8CEA - chains A and B of the 6 polymer chains in the assembly; structure by electron microscopy, 3.94 A resolution.

# Chain A
Name: Cytochrome c biogenesis ATP-binding export protein CcmA
Source organism: Escherichia coli K-12
Notes: EC 7.6.2.5
UniProtKB: P33931 (CCMA_ECOLI); residues 1-207 here = UniProt positions 1-207
Sequence (218 residues; each row starts with the number of its first residue; numbers below 1 keep their minus sign (Met-10 is residue -10)):
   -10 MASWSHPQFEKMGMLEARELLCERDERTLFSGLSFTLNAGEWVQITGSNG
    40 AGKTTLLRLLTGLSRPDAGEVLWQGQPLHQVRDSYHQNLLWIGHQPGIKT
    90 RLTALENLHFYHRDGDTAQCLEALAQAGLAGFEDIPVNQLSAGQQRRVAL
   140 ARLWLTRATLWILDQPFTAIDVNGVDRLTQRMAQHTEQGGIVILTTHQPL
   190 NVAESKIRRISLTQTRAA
Disordered / not traced: -10 to 0, 204-207
Differences from the reference sequence: initiating methionine (-10); expression tag (-9 to 0); conflict Gln154 (Glu in P33931)
UniProt features mapped onto this chain:
  - binding site (ATP): Gly36 to Thr43

# Chain B
Name: Heme exporter protein B
Source organism: Escherichia coli K-12
UniProtKB: P0ABL8 (CCMB_ECOLI); numbering as in UniProt (aligned over 1-220)
Sequence (220 residues; numbered 1 to 220; the number before each row is that of its first residue):
     1 MMFWRIFRLELRVAFRHSAEIANPLWFFLIVITLFPLSIGPEPQLLARIA
    51 PGIIWVAALLSSLLALERLFRDDLQDGSLEQLMLLPLPLPAVVLAKVMAH
   101 WMVTGLPLLILSPLVAMLLGMDVYGWQVMALTLLLGTPTLGFLGAPGVAL
   151 TVGLKRGGVLLSILVLPLTIPLLIFATAAMDAASMHLPVDGYLAILGALL
   201 AGTATLSPFATAAALRISIQ
Disordered / not traced: 1

# How chain A and chain B interact
Contacting residue pairs (39):
  Arg13(A) - Gln220(B)
  Arg47(A) - Glu80(B)  salt bridge
  Arg47(A) - Ile219(B)
  Leu52(A) - Glu80(B)
  Ser53(A) - Gln220(B)
  Arg54(A) - Arg216(B)
  Arg71(A) - Arg216(B)
  His75(A) - Met83(B)
  His75(A) - Leu84(B)
  His75(A) - Leu85(B)
  His75(A) - Pro86(B)
  Leu78(A) - Leu84(B)  hydrophobic
  Trp80(A) - Glu80(B)  hydrogen bond
  Trp80(A) - Gln81(B)  hydrogen bond (backbone-side chain)
  Trp80(A) - Leu84(B)  hydrophobic
  Gln84(A) - Leu74(B)
  Gln84(A) - Gln75(B)
  Gln84(A) - Gly77(B)
  Gln84(A) - Glu80(B)
  Gly86(A) - Asp76(B)  hydrogen bond (backbone-backbone)
  Gly86(A) - Gly77(B)
  Gly86(A) - Gln81(B)
  Ile87(A) - Asp76(B)  hydrogen bond (backbone-backbone)
  Lys88(A) - Asp73(B)  salt bridge
  Lys88(A) - Asp76(B)
  Lys88(A) - Ser78(B)  hydrogen bond
  Thr89(A) - Asp76(B)  hydrogen bond (backbone-side chain)
  Arg90(A) - Val13(B)
  Arg90(A) - Arg16(B)
  Arg90(A) - His17(B)  hydrogen bond
  Arg90(A) - Asp72(B)  salt bridge
  Leu91(A) - Arg12(B)
  Leu91(A) - Arg16(B)
  Glu95(A) - Arg12(B)  salt bridge
  Glu95(A) - Arg16(B)  salt bridge
  Phe99(A) - Arg5(B)  hydrogen bond (backbone-side chain)
  Phe99(A) - Leu9(B)  hydrophobic
  Phe99(A) - Leu85(B)  hydrophobic
  Arg141(A) - Gln81(B)  hydrogen bond
Also at the interface, not in a pair above, chain A (26 interface residues in all): Thr50, Gly51, Gln76, Leu79, Pro85, Thr92, Tyr100
Also at the interface, not in a pair above, chain B (25 interface residues in all): Met2, Ile6, Leu82

# In short
26 residues of chain A face 25 of chain B across their interface, with 9 hydrogen bonds and 5 salt bridges.
Polar pairs include Arg47(A)-Glu80(B), Lys88(A)-Asp73(B) and Arg90(A)-Asp72(B). From UniProt: 8 ATP-binding
residues on chain A.
Here chain A is Cytochrome c biogenesis ATP-binding export protein CcmA and chain B is Heme exporter protein
B, both from Escherichia coli K-12. Entry 8CEA (Cytochrome c maturation complex CcmABCD, E154Q) was determined
by electron microscopy together with 8CE1, 8CE5 and 8CE8 from the same study.
